PDB entry 6R41 | X-ray diffraction, 2.21 A resolution | chain A

[Chain A]
Name: Mgp-operon protein 3
Source organism: Mycoplasma genitalium (strain ATCC 33530 / G-37 / NCTC 10195)
UniProtKB: P22747 (MGP3_MYCGE); residue numbers follow UniProt; this construct covers 23-938
Sequence (916 residues; row label = number of the first residue in the row):
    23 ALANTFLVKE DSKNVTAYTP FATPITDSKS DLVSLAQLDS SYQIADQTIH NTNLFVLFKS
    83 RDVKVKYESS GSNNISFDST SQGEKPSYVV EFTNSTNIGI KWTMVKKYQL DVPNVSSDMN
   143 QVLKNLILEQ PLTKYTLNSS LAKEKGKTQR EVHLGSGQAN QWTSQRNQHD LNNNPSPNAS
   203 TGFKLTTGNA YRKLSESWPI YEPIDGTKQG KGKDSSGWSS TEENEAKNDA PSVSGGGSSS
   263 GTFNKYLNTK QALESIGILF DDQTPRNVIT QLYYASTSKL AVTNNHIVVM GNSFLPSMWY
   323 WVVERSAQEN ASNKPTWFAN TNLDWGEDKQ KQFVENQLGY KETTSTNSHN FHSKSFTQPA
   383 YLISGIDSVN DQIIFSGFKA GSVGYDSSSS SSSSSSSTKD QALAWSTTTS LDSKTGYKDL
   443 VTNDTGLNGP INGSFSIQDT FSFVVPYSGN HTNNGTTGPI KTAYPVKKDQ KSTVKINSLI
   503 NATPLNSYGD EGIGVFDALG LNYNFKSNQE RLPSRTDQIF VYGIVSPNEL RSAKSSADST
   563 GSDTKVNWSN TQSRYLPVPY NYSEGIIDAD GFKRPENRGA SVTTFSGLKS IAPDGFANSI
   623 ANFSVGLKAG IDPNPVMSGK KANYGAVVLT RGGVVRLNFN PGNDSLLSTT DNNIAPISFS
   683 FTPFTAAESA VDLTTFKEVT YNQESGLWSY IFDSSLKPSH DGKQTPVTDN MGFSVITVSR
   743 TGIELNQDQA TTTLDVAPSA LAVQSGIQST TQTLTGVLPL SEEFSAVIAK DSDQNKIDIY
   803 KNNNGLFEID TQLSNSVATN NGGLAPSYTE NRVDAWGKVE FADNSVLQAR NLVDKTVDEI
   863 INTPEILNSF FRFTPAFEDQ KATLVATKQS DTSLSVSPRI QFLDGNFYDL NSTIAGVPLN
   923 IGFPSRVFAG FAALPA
Not modelled in the structure: 23-24, 257-260, 413-416, 471-477, 592-602, 937-938
Bound ions: K+: T831, R834, D836, G839
From the paper describing this entry:
  - binding site for N-acetyl-alpha-neuraminic acid: P197 to N200, S456 to S458
  - mutagenesis - S458D: abolished expression
  - mutagenesis - W184A, S783A: unchanged expression
  - K+ coordination: T831, R834, D836, G839
  - binding site for K+: Y830
  - conformationally variable residues (side-chain flip): Y830, R834, D836, P877, P926

[Summary]
T831, R834, D836 and G839 form the K+ site. The paper reports a binding site for N-acetyl-alpha-neuraminic
acid at P197 and S456; S458D abolishes expression; 3 substitutions were tested in all.
Chain A is Mgp-operon protein 3 (Mycoplasma genitalium (strain ATCC 33530 / G-37 / NCTC 10195)); the
structure, Structure of P110 from Mycoplasma genitalium complexed with 3'SL, was determined by X-ray
diffraction (same publication as 6R3T, 6R43 and 5OX7).
